PDB entry 6P7B | X-ray diffraction, 3.32 A resolution | chains B and E of the 6 polymer chains in the assembly

[Chain B]
Name: Holliday junction resolvase
From: Fowlpox virus
Reference sequence: A0A385H9X4 (A0A385H9X4_FOWPV); residue numbers follow UniProt; this construct covers 1-149
Amino-acid sequence (149 residues; row label = number of the first residue in the row):
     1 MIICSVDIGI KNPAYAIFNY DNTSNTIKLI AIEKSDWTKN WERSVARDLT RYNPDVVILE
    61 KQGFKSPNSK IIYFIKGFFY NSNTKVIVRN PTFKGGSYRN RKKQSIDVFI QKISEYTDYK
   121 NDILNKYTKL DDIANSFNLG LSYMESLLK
Unresolved in the structure: 149
Differences from the reference sequence: conflict Asn135 (Asp in A0A385H9X4)
From the paper describing this entry:
  - binding site for the 29-nt DNA strand (chain E): Trp41, Lys61, Phe64, Pro67, Ser69, Lys70, Ile72, Tyr73, Asn90, Ser97, Tyr98, Arg99
  - specificity-determining residues: Lys61 to Ile72
  - mutagenesis - N12A, Q62A, F64A, R101A, K129A: decreased catalytic activity

[Chain E]
Molecule: 29-nt DNA strand
Sequence (29 nucleotides; each row starts with the number of its first residue):
     1 ATCGTCGGGG AAGTTTCTTC CTGAGTTGA

[Chain B / chain E interface]
Pairs across the interface (8; chain B residue first):
  Lys65(B) - DG25(E)  sugar contact
  Lys65(B) - DT26(E)  phosphate contact
  Tyr98(B) - DG23(E)  sugar contact
  Tyr98(B) - DA24(E)  hydrogen bond to the sugar
  Arg99(B) - DG9(E)  base contact
  Arg99(B) - DG10(E)  phosphate contact
  Arg99(B) - DT22(E)  sugar contact
  Arg99(B) - DG23(E)  sugar contact
Other interface residues (no listed pair), chain B (4 interface residues in all): Ser97

[Overview]
The interface between chain B and chain E involves 4 residues on one side and 7 on the other; the contacts
include 1 hydrogen bond. Its one hydrogen-bonded contact is Tyr98(B)-DA24(E). The paper reports a binding site
for the 29-nt DNA strand (chain E) at Trp41(B), Lys61(B) and Phe64(B) among others; N12A, Q62A and F64A of
chain B, among others, reduce catalytic activity; 5 substitutions were tested in all.
Chain B is Holliday junction resolvase (Fowlpox virus) and chain E is a 29-nt DNA strand; the structure,
Crystal structure of Fowlpox virus resolvase and substrate Holliday junction DNA complex, was determined by
X-ray diffraction, deposited together with 6P7A.
